8FIY - chains C and D of the 7 polymer chains in the assembly; structure by electron microscopy, 7.30 A resolution (low resolution: residue-level contacts below are approximate; hydrogen-bond / salt-bridge calls are withheld).

[Chain C]
Name: DNA-directed RNA polymerase subunit beta
Source organism: Escherichia coli K-12
Notes: EC 2.7.7.6
UniProtKB: P0A8V2 (RPOB_ECOLI); residues 1-1342 here = UniProt positions 1-1342
Sequence (1342 residues; numbered 1 to 1342; the number before each row is that of its first residue):
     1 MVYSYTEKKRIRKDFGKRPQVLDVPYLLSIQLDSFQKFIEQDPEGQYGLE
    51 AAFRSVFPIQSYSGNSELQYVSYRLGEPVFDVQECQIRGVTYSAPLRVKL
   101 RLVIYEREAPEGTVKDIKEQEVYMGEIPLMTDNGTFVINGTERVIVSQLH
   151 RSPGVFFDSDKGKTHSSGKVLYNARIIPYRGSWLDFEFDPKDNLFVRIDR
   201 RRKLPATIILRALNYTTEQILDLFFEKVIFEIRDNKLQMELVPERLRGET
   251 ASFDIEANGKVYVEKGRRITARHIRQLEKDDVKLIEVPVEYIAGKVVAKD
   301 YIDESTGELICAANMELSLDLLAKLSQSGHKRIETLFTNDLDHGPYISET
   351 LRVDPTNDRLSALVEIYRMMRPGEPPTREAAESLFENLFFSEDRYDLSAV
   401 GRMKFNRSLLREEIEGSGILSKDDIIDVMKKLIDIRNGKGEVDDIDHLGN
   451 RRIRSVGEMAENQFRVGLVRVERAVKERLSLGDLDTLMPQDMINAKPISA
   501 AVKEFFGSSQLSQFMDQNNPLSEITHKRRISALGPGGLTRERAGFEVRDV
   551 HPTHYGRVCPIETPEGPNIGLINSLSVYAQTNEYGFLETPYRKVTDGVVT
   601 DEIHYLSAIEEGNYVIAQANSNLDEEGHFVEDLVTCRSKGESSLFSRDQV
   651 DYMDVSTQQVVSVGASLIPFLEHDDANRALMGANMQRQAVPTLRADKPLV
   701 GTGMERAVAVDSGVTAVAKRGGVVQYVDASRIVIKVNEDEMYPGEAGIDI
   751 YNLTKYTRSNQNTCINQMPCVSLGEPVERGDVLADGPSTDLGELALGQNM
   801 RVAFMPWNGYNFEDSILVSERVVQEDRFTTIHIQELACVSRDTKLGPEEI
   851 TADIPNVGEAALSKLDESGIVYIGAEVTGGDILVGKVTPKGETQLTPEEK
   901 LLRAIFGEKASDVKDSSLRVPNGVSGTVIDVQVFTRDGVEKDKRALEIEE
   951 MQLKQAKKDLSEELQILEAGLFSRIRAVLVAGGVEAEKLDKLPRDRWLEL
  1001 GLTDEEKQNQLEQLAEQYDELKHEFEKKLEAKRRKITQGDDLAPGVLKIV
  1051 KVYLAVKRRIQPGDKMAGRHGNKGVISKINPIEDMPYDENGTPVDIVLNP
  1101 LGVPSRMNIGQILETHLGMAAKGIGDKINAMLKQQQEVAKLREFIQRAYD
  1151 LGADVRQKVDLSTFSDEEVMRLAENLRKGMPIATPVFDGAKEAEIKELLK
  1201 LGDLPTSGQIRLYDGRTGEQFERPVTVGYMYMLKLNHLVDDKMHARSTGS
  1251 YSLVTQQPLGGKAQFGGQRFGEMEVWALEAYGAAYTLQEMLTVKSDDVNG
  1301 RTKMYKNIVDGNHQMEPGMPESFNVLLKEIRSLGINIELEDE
Disordered / not traced: 1, 891-912
Curated features (UniProtKB/Swiss-Prot):
  - modified residue (N6-acetyllysine): K1022, K1200
  - mutagenesis: I561 (I561S: Resistant to antibiotics salinamide A and B), I569 (I569S: Resistant to antibiotics salinamide A and B), A665 (A665E: Resistant to antibiotics salinamide A and B), D675 (D675A/G: Resistant to antibiotics salinamide A and B), N677 (N677H/K: Resistant to antibiotics salinamide A and B), L680 (L680M: Resistant to antibiotics salinamide A and B), E813 (E813K: Disrupts the enzyme's active center)

[Chain D]
Name: DNA-directed RNA polymerase subunit beta'
Source organism: Escherichia coli K-12
Notes: EC 2.7.7.6
UniProtKB: P0A8T7 (RPOC_ECOLI); numbering as in UniProt (aligned over 1-1407)
Sequence (1407 residues; each row starts with the number of its first residue):
     1 MKDLLKFLKAQTKTEEFDAIKIALASPDMIRSWSFGEVKKPETINYRTFK
    51 PERDGLFCARIFGPVKDYECLCGKYKRLKHRGVICEKCGVEVTQTKVRRE
   101 RMGHIELASPTAHIWFLKSLPSRIGLLLDMPLRDIERVLYFESYVVIEGG
   151 MTNLERQQILTEEQYLDALEEFGDEFDAKMGAEAIQALLKSMDLEQECEQ
   201 LREELNETNSETKRKKLTKRIKLLEAFVQSGNKPEWMILTVLPVLPPDLR
   251 PLVPLDGGRFATSDLNDLYRRVINRNNRLKRLLDLAAPDIIVRNEKRMLQ
   301 EAVDALLDNGRRGRAITGSNKRPLKSLADMIKGKQGRFRQNLLGKRVDYS
   351 GRSVITVGPYLRLHQCGLPKKMALELFKPFIYGKLELRGLATTIKAAKKM
   401 VEREEAVVWDILDEVIREHPVLLNRAPTLHRLGIQAFEPVLIEGKAIQLH
   451 PLVCAAYNADFDGDQMAVHVPLTLEAQLEARALMMSTNNILSPANGEPII
   501 VPSQDVVLGLYYMTRDCVNAKGEGMVLTGPKEAERLYRSGLASLHARVKV
   551 RITEYEKDANGELVAKTSLKDTTVGRAILWMIVPKGLPYSIVNQALGKKA
   601 ISKMLNTCYRILGLKPTVIFADQIMYTGFAYAARSGASVGIDDMVIPEKK
   651 HEIISEAEAEVAEIQEQFQSGLVTAGERYNKVIDIWAAANDRVSKAMMDN
   701 LQTETVINRDGQEEKQVSFNSIYMMADSGARGSAAQIRQLAGMRGLMAKP
   751 DGSIIETPITANFREGLNVLQYFISTHGARKGLADTALKTANSGYLTRRL
   801 VDVAQDLVVTEDDCGTHEGIMMTPVIEGGDVKEPLRDRVLGRVTAEDVLK
   851 PGTADILVPRNTLLHEQWCDLLEENSVDAVKVRSVVSCDTDFGVCAHCYG
   901 RDLARGHIINKGEAIGVIAAQSIGEPGTQLTMRTFHIGGAASRAAAESSI
   951 QVKNKGSIKLSNVKSVVNSSGKLVITSRNTELKLIDEFGRTKESYKVPYG
  1001 AVLAKGDGEQVAGGETVANWDPHTMPVITEVSGFVRFTDMIDGQTITRQT
  1051 DELTGLSSLVVLDSAERTAGGKDLRPALKIVDAQGNDVLIPGTDMPAQYF
  1101 LPGKAIVQLEDGVQISSGDTLARIPQESGGTKDITGGLPRVADLFEARRP
  1151 KEPAILAEISGIVSFGKETKGKRRLVITPVDGSDPYEEMIPKWRQLNVFE
  1201 GERVERGDVISDGPEAPHDILRLRGVHAVTRYIVNEVQDVYRLQGVKIND
  1251 KHIEVIVRQMLRKATIVNAGSSDFLEGEQVEYSRVKIANRELEANGKVGA
  1301 TYSRDLLGITKASLATESFISAASFQETTRVLTEAAVAGKRDELRGLKEN
  1351 VIVGRLIPAGTGYAYHQDRMRRRAAGEAPAAPQVTAEDASASLAELLNAG
  1401 LGGSDNE
Disordered / not traced: 1-15, 936-947, 1125-1134, 1374-1407
Curated features (UniProtKB/Swiss-Prot):
  - binding site (Zn(2+)): C70, C72, C85, C88, C814, C888, C895, C898
  - binding site (Mg(2+)): D460, D462, D464
  - modified residue: K983 (N6-acetyllysine)
  - mutagenesis: Q504 (Q504P: Resistant to antibiotics salinamide A and B), N690 (N690D: Resistant to antibiotics salinamide A and B), M697 (M697V: Resistant to antibiotics salinamide A and B), A735 (A735T: Resistant to antibiotics salinamide A and B), R738 (R738C/H/P/S: Resistant to antibiotics salinamide A and B), A748 (A748E: Resistant to antibiotics salinamide A and B), P758 (P758S/T: Resistant to antibiotics salinamide A and B), F763 (F763C: Resistant to antibiotics salinamide A and B), S775 (S775A: Resistant to antibiotics salinamide A and B), A779 (A779T/V: Resistant to antibiotics salinamide A and B), R780 (R780C: Resistant to antibiotics salinamide A and B), G782 (G782A/C: Resistant to antibiotics salinamide A and B), 1 further mutagenesis entry in UniProt
Metal / ion sites: Zn2+ site 1: C70, C72, C85, C88; Mg2+: D460, D462, D464; Zn2+ site 2: C814, C888, C895, C898

[How chain C and chain D interact]
Residue-residue contacts - 220 pairs, chain C then chain D:
  Q510(C) with R322(D)
  F545(C) with L788(D)
  D549(C) with R780(D); K781(D)
  V550(C) with R780(D)
  P552(C) with P750(D); F773(D); H777(D)
  H554(C) with F773(D)
  Q618(C) with N768(D)
  G640(C) with L770(D)
  E641(C) with K749(D); E756(D); T757(D)
  S642(C) with L770(D)
  L671(C) with Y772(D)
  E672(C) with F763(D); L767(D); Y772(D)
  H673(C) with F763(D); R764(D)
  D674(C) with Y772(D)
  D675(C) with F763(D); Y772(D)
  A676(C) with Y772(D)
  N677(C) with A779(D); R780(D); L783(D)
  R678(C) with L783(D)
  F804(C) with A637(D); S638(D)
  M805(C) with S635(D)
  P806(C) with A632(D); G636(D); A637(D)
  N808(C) with F629(D); A632(D); A633(D)
  G809(C) with A632(D)
  Y810(C) with V357(D)
  F812(C) with P451(D); Q504(D)
  E813(C) with A455(D)
  D814(C) with F461(D); D462(D)
  S815(C) with V357(D); F461(D)
  K844(C) with T48(D)
  Q1061(C) with K445(D)
  P1062(C) with K445(D)
  G1063(C) with V354(D)
  K1065(C) with D462(D)
  K1073(C) with D460(D); D462(D)
  G1074(C) with D462(D)
  V1075(C) with V354(D); I355(D); F461(D); D462(D)
  S1077(C) with T356(D)
  K1078(C) with P359(D); Y360(D)
  P1100(C) with A637(D); S638(D)
  L1101(C) with Q504(D); R731(D)
  V1103(C) with V639(D)
  P1104(C) with R731(D); G732(D); Q736(D)
  S1105(C) with R731(D)
  M1107(C) with Q736(D); F763(D)
  I1109(C) with R764(D)
  I1112(C) with I641(D)
  F1187(C) with L767(D); V769(D)
  E1219(C) with R634(D)
  Q1220(C) with R634(D)
  F1221(C) with A633(D); R634(D)
  E1222(C) with R634(D); S635(D)
  R1223(C) with S635(D); G636(D); A637(D); S638(D)
  V1239(C) with V354(D)
  K1242(C) with R352(D); S353(D); V354(D); D464(D); Q465(D)
  M1243(C) with R352(D)
  H1244(C) with G351(D); R352(D)
  A1245(C) with K371(D); M372(D); E375(D)
  R1246(C) with V347(D); D348(D); Y349(D); S350(D); E375(D); L376(D)
  S1247(C) with D348(D); Y349(D); E375(D); L376(D); K378(D)
  T1248(C) with Y349(D)
  Y1251(C) with D348(D)
  Q1257(C) with R346(D)
  P1258(C) with R346(D); D348(D)
  L1259(C) with R346(D)
  G1260(C) with R346(D)
  G1267(C) with R346(D); V347(D)
  Q1268(C) with K345(D); R346(D); V347(D); S350(D); G351(D); R352(D)
  R1269(C) with R346(D); Q465(D)
  F1270(C) with G344(D); K345(D); V347(D)
  E1272(C) with L343(D)
  M1273(C) with A426(D); T428(D)
  E1274(C) with N424(D); R425(D); A426(D)
  V1275(C) with L342(D); L343(D)
  W1276(C) with L343(D); K1348(D)
  A1277(C) with R431(D); I434(D)
  A1280(C) with R431(D); E913(D); V917(D)
  Y1281(C) with R431(D); L432(D); I434(D); E913(D)
  G1282(C) with L483(D); G1360(D)
  A1283(C) with E479(D); L483(D)
  A1284(C) with L1356(D); I1357(D); T1361(D)
  Y1285(C) with A476(D); E479(D); A480(D)
  Q1288(C) with G1354(D); L1356(D)
  E1289(C) with V470(D); P471(D); L472(D)
  M1290(C) with K345(D)
  L1291(C) with L342(D); K345(D)
  K1294(C) with K345(D); V347(D); D348(D)
  R1301(C) with D348(D); Y349(D)
  M1304(C) with Y349(D)
  I1308(C) with P379(D); F380(D); G383(D)
  V1309(C) with P379(D); Y382(D); G383(D); I394(D)
  D1310(C) with G383(D); E386(D)
  H1313(C) with F380(D); H419(D); P471(D); L472(D); T473(D); L474(D)
  Q1314(C) with T473(D); E475(D)
  M1315(C) with L472(D)
  P1320(C) with V1353(D)
  S1322(C) with N341(D)
  F1323(C) with L342(D); I1352(D)
  L1326(C) with R337(D)
  E1329(C) with L327(D); I331(D)
  R1331(C) with M29(D); I30(D); W33(D)
  S1332(C) with P243(D)
  G1334(C) with L24(D); A25(D); I30(D)
  I1335(C) with A23(D); L24(D)
  N1336(C) with A23(D); W33(D)
  I1337(C) with I20(D)
  E1338(C) with I20(D); K21(D)
  L1339(C) with I20(D)
  E1340(C) with K21(D)
  D1341(C) with F17(D)
  E1342(C) with D18(D); L1344(D); R1345(D); R1369(D); R1373(D)
Also at the interface, not in a pair above, chain C (127 interface residues in all): P560, G566, I569, N620, L680, I1076, G1102, L1113, D1214, V1254, G1261, K1262, E1279, L1287, S1295, D1296, G1311
Also at the interface, not in a pair above, chain D (133 interface residues in all): E16, A19, I22, F49, R99, M102, G433, M484, R538, A784, A787, R798, I918, V1351, R1372

[Overview]
127 residues of chain C face 133 of chain D across their interface. C70(D), C72(D), C85(D) and C88(D) form the
Zn2+ site 1. From UniProt: 7 mutagenesis sites on chain C; 8 Zn2+-binding residues, 3 Mg2+-binding residues
and 13 mutagenesis sites on chain D.
Chain C is DNA-directed RNA polymerase subunit beta and chain D is DNA-directed RNA polymerase subunit beta',
both from Escherichia coli K-12; the structure, Cryo-EM structure of E. coli RNA polymerase Elongation complex
in the Transcription-Translation Complex (RNAP in an ..., was determined by electron microscopy, deposited
together with 8FIX.
